7ND2 - chains A and E of the 8 polymer chains in the assembly; structure by electron microscopy, 4.00 A resolution.

== Chain A ==
Molecule: Protein phosphatase 1 regulatory subunit 21
Organism: Homo sapiens
UniProtKB: Q6ZMI0 (PPR21_HUMAN); residue numbers follow UniProt; this construct covers 1-780
Sequence (784 residues; numbered -3 to 780; the number before each row is that of its first residue; numbers below 1 keep their minus sign (Met-3 is residue -3)):
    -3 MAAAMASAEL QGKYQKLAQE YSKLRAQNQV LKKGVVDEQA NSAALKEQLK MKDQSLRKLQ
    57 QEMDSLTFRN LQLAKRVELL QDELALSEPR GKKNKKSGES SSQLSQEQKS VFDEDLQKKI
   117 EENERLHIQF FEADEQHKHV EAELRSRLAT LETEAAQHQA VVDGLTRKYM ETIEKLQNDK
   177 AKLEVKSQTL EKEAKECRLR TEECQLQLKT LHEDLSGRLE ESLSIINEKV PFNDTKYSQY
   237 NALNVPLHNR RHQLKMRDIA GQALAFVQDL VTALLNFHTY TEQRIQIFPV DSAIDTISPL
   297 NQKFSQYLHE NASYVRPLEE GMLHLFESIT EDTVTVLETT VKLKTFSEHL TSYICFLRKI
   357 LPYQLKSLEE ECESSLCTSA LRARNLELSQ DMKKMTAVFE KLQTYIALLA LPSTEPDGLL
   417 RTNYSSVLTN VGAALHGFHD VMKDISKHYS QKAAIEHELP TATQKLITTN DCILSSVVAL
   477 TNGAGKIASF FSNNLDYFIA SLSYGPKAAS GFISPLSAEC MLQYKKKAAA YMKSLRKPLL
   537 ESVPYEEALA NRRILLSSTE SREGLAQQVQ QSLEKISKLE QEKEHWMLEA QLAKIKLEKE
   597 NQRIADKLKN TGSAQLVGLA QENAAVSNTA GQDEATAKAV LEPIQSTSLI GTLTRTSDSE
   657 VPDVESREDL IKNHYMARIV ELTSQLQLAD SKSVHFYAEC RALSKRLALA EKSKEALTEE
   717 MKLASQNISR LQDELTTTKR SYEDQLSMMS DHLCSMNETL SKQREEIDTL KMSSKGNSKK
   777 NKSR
Disordered / not traced: -3 to 217, 287-291, 553-780
Differences from the reference sequence: initiating methionine (-3); expression tag (-2 to 0)
From the paper describing this entry:
  - self-association interface (contacts with another copy of this molecule); pairs are residue here / residue on that copy: Lys225-Asp230

== Chain E ==
Molecule: Glutamine amidotransferase-like class 1 domain-containing protein 1
Organism: Homo sapiens
UniProtKB: Q8NB37 (GALD1_HUMAN); residues 2-220 here = UniProt positions 2-220
Sequence (227 residues; row label = number of the first residue in the row; numbers below 1 keep their minus sign (Met-6 is residue -6)):
    -6 MSHHHHHHAS ERLPNRPACL LVASGAAEGV SAQSFLHCFT MASTAFNLQV ATPGGKAMEF
    54 VDVTESNARW VQDFRLKAYA SPAKLESIDG ARYHALLIPS CPGALTDLAS SGSLARILQH
   114 FHSESKPICA VGHGVAALCC ATNEDRSWVF DSYSLTGPSV CELVRAPGFA RLPLVVEDFV
   174 KDSGACFSAS EPDAVHVVLD RHLVTGQNAS STVPAVQNLL FLCGSRK
Disordered / not traced: -6 to 7, 218-220
Differences from the reference sequence: initiating methionine (-6); expression tag (-5 to 1)
From the paper describing this entry:
  - conformationally variable residues (domain motion): Ser152 to Glu184
  - disease-associated variants - P166S: unchanged binding to RNA

== Interface between chain A and chain E ==
Pairs across the interface - 21 pairs, chain A then chain E:
  Lys389(A) with Gly177(E)
  Ala393(A) with Lys174(E)
  Val394(A) with Lys174(E)
  Thr400(A) with Val153(E)
  Leu404(A) with Val153(E), hydrophobic; Cys154(E), hydrophobic; Val157(E), hydrophobic
  Gly414(A) with Arg158(E)
  Leu416(A) with Val157(E); Arg158(E); Ala159(E); Pro160(E)
  Thr418(A) with Phe162(E)
  Asn419(A) with Leu156(E); Val157(E), hydrogen bond (side chain-backbone); Ala159(E), hydrogen bond (side chain-backbone); Gly161(E); Phe162(E)
  Ser422(A) with Phe162(E)
  Asn426(A) with Leu167(E); Glu170(E), hydrogen bond
Interface residues without a listed pair, chain A (12 interface residues in all): Lys397
Interface residues without a listed pair, chain E (14 interface residues in all): Ala178
The authors on this interface:
  - interface residues, chain E: Ser152(E)

== Summary ==
12 residues of chain A and 14 residues of chain E are in contact, with 3 hydrogen bonds. Polar contacts
include Asn419(A)-Val157(E), Asn419(A)-Ala159(E) and Asn426(A)-Glu170(E). From the paper: P166S of chain E
leaves binding to RNA unchanged; the interface residue Ser152(E).
Chain A is Protein phosphatase 1 regulatory subunit 21 and chain E is Glutamine amidotransferase-like class 1
domain-containing protein 1, both from Homo sapiens; the structure, Cryo-EM structure of the human FERRY
complex, was determined by electron microscopy (same publication as 8A3O and 8A3P).
